6N5H - chain A; structure by X-ray diffraction, 1.72 A resolution.

# Chain A
Molecule: Epoxide hydrolase TrEH
Organism: Trichoderma reesei QM9414
Amino-acid sequence (336 residues; row label = number of the first residue in the row):
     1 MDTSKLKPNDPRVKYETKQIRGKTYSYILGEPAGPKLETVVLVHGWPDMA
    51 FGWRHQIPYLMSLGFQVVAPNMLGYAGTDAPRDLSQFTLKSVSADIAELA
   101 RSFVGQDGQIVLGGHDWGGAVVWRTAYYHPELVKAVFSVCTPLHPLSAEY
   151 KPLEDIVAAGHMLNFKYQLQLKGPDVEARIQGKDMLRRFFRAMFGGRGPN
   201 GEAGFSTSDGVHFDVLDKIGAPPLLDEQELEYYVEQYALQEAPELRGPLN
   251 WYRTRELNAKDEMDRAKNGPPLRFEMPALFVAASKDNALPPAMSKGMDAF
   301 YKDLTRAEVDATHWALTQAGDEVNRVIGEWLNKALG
Residues lining bound ligands: AUB (4-[(trans-4-{[(3S,5S,7S)-tricyclo[3.3.1.1~3,7~]dec-1-ylcarbamoyl]amino}cyclohexyl)oxy]benzoic acid): Trp46, Pro47, Asp116, Trp117, Ala120, Thr141, Phe165, Tyr167, Gln168, Ala192, Met193, Phe194, Gly195, Phe205, Leu224, Tyr252, Ala288, Leu289, Thr312, His313, Trp314
From the paper describing this entry:
  - binding site for AUB: Trp46, Asp116, Trp117, Phe165, Tyr167, Gln168, Met193, Gly195, Tyr252, Leu289, His313, Trp314
  - conformationally variable residues (side-chain flip): Trp117, Phe165, Gln168
  - catalytic residues: Asp116, Tyr167, Tyr252 (citing earlier work)

# In short
Bound to chain A: compound AUB. From the paper: catalytic residues Asp116, Tyr167 and Tyr252; a binding site
for AUB at Trp46, Asp116 and Trp117 among others.
Chain A is Epoxide hydrolase TrEH (Trichoderma reesei QM9414); the structure, Crystal structure of an epoxide
hydrolase from Trichoderma reesei in complex with inhibitor 5, was determined by X-ray diffraction together
with 6N3K, 6N3Z, 6N5F and 6N5G from the same study.
